Entry 8HCB (electron microscopy, 4.18 A resolution (low resolution: residue-level contacts below are approximate; hydrogen-bond / salt-bridge calls are withheld)); this record covers chains L and H of the 9 polymer chains in the assembly.

[Chain L]
Name: Light chain of YB13-292 Fab
Organism: Homo sapiens
Notes: antibody fragment or engineered binder
Amino-acid sequence (219 residues; row label = number of the first residue in the row):
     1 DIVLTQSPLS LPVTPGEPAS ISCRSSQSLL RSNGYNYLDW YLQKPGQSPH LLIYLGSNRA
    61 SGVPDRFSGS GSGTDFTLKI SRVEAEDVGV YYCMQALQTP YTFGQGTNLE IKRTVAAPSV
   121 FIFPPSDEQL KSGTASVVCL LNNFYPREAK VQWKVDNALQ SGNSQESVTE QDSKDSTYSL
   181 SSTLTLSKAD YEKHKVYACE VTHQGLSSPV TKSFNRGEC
Disulfides: Cys23-Cys93, Cys139-Cys199

[Chain H]
Name: Heavy chain of YB13-292 Fab
Organism: Homo sapiens
Notes: antibody fragment or engineered binder
Amino-acid sequence (238 residues; row label = number of the first residue in the row):
     1 EVQLVESGGG LVKPGGSLRL SCAASGFSFI TYNMNWVRQA PGKGLEWVSS ISSNILSSTS
    61 YIYYADSVKG RFTISRDDAA NSLFLQMNSL RVEDTAQYYC ARTRSRSVRN CTSATCPVDA
   121 FDLWGQGTMV IVSSASTKGP SVFPLAPSSK STSGGTAALG CLVKDYFPEP VTVSWNSGAL
   181 TSGVHTFPAV LQSSGLYSLS SVVTVPSSSL GTQTYICNVN HKPSNTKVDK KVEPKSCD
Disordered / not traced: 1-2, 235-238
Disulfides: Cys22-Cys100, Cys111-Cys116, Cys161-Cys217

[How chain L and chain H interact]
Pairs across the interface (70; chain L residue first):
  Asp39(L) - Asp119(H)
  Asp39(L) - Ala120(H)
  Tyr41(L) - Phe121(H)
  Tyr41(L) - Trp124(H)
  Gln43(L) - Gln39(H)
  Gln43(L) - Leu45(H)
  Gln47(L) - Gln126(H)
  Ser48(L) - Trp124(H)
  Pro49(L) - Tyr99(H)
  Pro49(L) - Trp124(H)
  His50(L) - Trp124(H)
  Leu51(L) - Ala120(H)
  Leu51(L) - Phe121(H)
  Leu51(L) - Trp124(H)
  Tyr54(L) - Asp119(H)
  Tyr54(L) - Ala120(H)
  Leu55(L) - Val118(H)
  Leu55(L) - Asp119(H)
  Val90(L) - Lys43(H)
  Tyr92(L) - Lys43(H)
  Tyr92(L) - Leu45(H)
  Ala96(L) - Pro117(H)
  Ala96(L) - Val118(H)
  Leu97(L) - Thr115(H)
  Thr99(L) - Trp47(H)
  Thr99(L) - Tyr63(H)
  Thr99(L) - Ala114(H)
  Thr99(L) - Thr115(H)
  Thr99(L) - Cys116(H)
  Pro100(L) - Trp47(H)
  Tyr101(L) - Trp47(H)
  Tyr101(L) - Cys116(H)
  Tyr101(L) - Val118(H)
  Phe103(L) - Leu45(H)
  Gly104(L) - Gly44(H)
  Gly106(L) - Lys43(H)
  Thr107(L) - Lys43(H)
  Ser119(L) - Ser151(H)
  Ser119(L) - Thr152(H)
  Val120(L) - Ser151(H)
  Phe121(L) - Ser151(H)
  Phe121(L) - Thr152(H)
  Phe121(L) - Ala158(H)
  Phe123(L) - Leu145(H)
  Phe123(L) - Ala158(H)
  Phe123(L) - Val202(H)
  Gln129(L) - Phe143(H)
  Gln129(L) - Leu162(H)
  Gln129(L) - Lys164(H)
  Ser136(L) - Lys164(H)
  Leu140(L) - Phe187(H)
  Leu140(L) - Val202(H)
  Gln165(L) - Val190(H)
  Gln165(L) - Leu191(H)
  Gln165(L) - Gln192(H)
  Glu166(L) - Val190(H)
  Ser167(L) - Phe187(H)
  Ser167(L) - Pro188(H)
  Ser167(L) - Ala189(H)
  Val168(L) - Pro188(H)
  Thr169(L) - His185(H)
  Thr169(L) - Thr186(H)
  Thr169(L) - Phe187(H)
  Thr169(L) - Pro188(H)
  Ser179(L) - His185(H)
  Ser179(L) - Phe187(H)
  Leu180(L) - Phe187(H)
  Ser181(L) - Phe187(H)
  Thr183(L) - Lys164(H)
  Lys212(L) - Lys150(H)
Interface residues without a listed pair, chain L (44 interface residues in all): Tyr37, Gln98, Gln105, Ser126, Val138, Leu141
Interface residues without a listed pair, chain H (41 interface residues in all): Glu46, Ala65, Arg104, Asp122, Pro144, Ala146, Ser200

[Overview]
44 residues of chain L face 41 of chain H across their interface.
Here chain L is Light chain of YB13-292 Fab and chain H is Heavy chain of YB13-292 Fab, both from Homo
sapiens. Entry 8HCB (SARS-CoV-2 Omicron BA.1 spike trimer (6P) in complex with 3 YB13-292 Fabs (2 RBD up)) was
determined by electron microscopy together with 8HC2, 8HC3, 8HC6, 8HC7, 8HC8, 8HC9 and 8HCA from the same
study.
